4KPF - chains C and F of the 8 polymer chains in the assembly; structure by X-ray diffraction, 3.24 A resolution.

== Chain C ==
Molecule: ParE30
Organism: Streptococcus pneumoniae
Notes: fragment: ParE30
UniProt: Q59961 (PARE_STRPN); residues 404-647 here = UniProt positions 404-647
Amino-acid sequence (268 residues; each row starts with the number of its first residue):
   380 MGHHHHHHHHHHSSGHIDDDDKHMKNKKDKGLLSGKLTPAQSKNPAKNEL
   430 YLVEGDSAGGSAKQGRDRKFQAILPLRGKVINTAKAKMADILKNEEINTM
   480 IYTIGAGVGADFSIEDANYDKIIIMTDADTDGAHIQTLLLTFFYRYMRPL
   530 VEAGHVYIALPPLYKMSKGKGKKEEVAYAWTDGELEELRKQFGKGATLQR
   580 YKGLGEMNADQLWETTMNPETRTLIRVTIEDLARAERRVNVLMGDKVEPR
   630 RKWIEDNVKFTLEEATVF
Unresolved in the structure: 380-414, 545-555, 570-576, 641-647
Sequence notes: expression tag (380-403); conflict Ile460 (Val in Q59961), Ala644 (Thr in Q59961)
Swiss-Prot annotation at these positions:
  - binding site (Mg(2+)): Glu433, Asp506, Asp508
  - site (Interaction with DNA): Lys458, Asn461, His513, Arg629
Ion coordination: Mg2+: Asp506, Asp508
Residues lining bound ligands: 1UV ((3aS,4R)-4-amino-13-cyclopropyl-8-fluoro-10-oxo-3a,4,5,6,10,13-hexahydro-1H,3H-pyrrolo[2',1':3,4][1,4]oxazepino[5,6-h]quinoline-11-carboxylic acid): Arg456, Gly457, Glu475
What the authors report for this chain:
  - binding site for 1UV: Arg456, Glu475
  - Mg2+ coordination: Asp506, Asp508

== Chain F ==
Molecule: E-site2
Sequence (11 nucleotides; row label = number of the first residue in the row):
     1 AGTCATTCATG

== Interface between chain C and chain F ==
Contacting residue pairs - 16 pairs, chain C then chain F:
  Lys458(C) - DT6(F)  base contact
  Lys458(C) - DT7(F)  sugar contact
  Val459(C) - DT7(F)  sugar contact
  Ile460(C) - DT6(F)  phosphate contact
  Ile460(C) - DT7(F)  phosphate contact
  Asn461(C) - DT7(F)  hydrogen bond to the phosphate
  Asn461(C) - DC8(F)  hydrogen bond to the phosphate
  Lys464(C) - DC8(F)  salt bridge to the phosphate
  Lys464(C) - DA9(F)  salt bridge to the phosphate
  Asn473(C) - DT6(F)  hydrogen bond to the phosphate
  His513(C) - DT7(F)  hydrogen bond to the phosphate
  His513(C) - DC8(F)  salt bridge to the phosphate
  Val626(C) - DA9(F)  phosphate contact
  Val626(C) - DT10(F)  phosphate contact
  Arg629(C) - DA9(F)  salt bridge to the phosphate
  Arg630(C) - DT10(F)  salt bridge to the phosphate
Interface residues without a listed pair, chain C (12 interface residues in all): Leu517, Met622
Interface residues without a listed pair, chain F (6 interface residues in all): DA5

== In short ==
The interface between chain C and chain F involves 12 residues on one side and 6 on the other, with 4 hydrogen
bonds and 5 salt bridges. Polar contacts include Asn461(C)-DT7(F), Asn461(C)-DC8(F) and Asn473(C)-DT6(F). The
paper reports a binding site for 1UV at Arg456(C) and Glu475(C); Mg2+ coordination by Asp506(C) and Asp508(C).
Chain C is ParE30 (Streptococcus pneumoniae) and chain F is E-site2; the structure, Novel fluoroquinolones in
complex with topoisomerase IV from S. pneumoniae and E-site G-gate, was determined by X-ray diffraction,
deposited together with 4KPE and 3RAD.
